8PPT - chains P and B of the 7 polymer chains in the assembly; structure by electron microscopy, 2.90 A resolution.

[Chain P]
Molecule: 18-nt DNA strand
Sequence (18 nucleotides; each row starts with the number of its first residue):
     1 CGCCGGGCCGAGCCGTGC
Metal / ion sites: Mg2+: DC18 (shared with 2 residues of chain A)

[Chain B]
Molecule: DP2
Source organism: Pyrococcus abyssi GE5
Sequence (1270 residues; numbered 1 to 1270; the number before each row is that of its first residue):
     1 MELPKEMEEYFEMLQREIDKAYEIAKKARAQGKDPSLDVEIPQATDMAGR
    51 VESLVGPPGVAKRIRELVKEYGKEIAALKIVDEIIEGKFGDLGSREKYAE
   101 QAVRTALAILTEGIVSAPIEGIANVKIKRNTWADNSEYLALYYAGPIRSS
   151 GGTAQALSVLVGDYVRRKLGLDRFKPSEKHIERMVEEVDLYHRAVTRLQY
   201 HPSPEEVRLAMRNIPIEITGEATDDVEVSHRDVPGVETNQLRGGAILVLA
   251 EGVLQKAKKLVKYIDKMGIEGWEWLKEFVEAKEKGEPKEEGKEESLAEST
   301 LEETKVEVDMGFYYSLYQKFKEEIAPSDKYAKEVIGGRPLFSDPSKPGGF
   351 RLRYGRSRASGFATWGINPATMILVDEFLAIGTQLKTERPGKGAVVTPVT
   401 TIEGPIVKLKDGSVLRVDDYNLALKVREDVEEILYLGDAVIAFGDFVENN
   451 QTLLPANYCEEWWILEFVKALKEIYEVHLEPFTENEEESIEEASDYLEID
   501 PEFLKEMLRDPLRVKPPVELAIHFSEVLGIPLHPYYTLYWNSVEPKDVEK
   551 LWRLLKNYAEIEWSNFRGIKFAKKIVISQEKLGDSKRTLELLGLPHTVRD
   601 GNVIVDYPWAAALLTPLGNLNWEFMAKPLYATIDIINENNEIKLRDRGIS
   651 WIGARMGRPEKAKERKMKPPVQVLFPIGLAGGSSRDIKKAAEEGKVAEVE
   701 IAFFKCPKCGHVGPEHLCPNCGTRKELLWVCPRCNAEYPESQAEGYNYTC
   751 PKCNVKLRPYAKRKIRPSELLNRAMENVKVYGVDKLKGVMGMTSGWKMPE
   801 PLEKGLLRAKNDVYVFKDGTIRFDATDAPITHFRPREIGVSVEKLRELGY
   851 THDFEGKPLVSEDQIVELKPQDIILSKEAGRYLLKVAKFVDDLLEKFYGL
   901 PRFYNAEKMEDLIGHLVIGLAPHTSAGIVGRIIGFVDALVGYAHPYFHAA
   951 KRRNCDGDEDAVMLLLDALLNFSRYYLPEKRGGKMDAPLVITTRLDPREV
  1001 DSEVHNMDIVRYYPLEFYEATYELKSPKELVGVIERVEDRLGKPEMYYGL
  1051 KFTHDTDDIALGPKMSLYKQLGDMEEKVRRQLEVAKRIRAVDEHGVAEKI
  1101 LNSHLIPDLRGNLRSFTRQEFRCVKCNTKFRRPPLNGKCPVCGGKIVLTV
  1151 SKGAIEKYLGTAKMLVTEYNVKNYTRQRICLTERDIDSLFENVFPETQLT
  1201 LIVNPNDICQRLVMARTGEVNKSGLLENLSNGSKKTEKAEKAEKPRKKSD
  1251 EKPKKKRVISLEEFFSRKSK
Disordered / not traced: 1, 284-307, 1217-1270
Metal / ion sites: Zn2+ site 1: Cys706, Cys709, Cys718, Cys721; Zn2+ site 2: Cys731, Cys734, Cys750, Cys753; Mg2+: Asp956, Asp958; Zn2+ site 3: Cys1123, Cys1126, Cys1139, Cys1142
From the paper describing this entry:
  - Mg2+ coordination: Asn954, Asp956, Asp958
  - mutagenesis - R1178A: unchanged catalytic activity on ssDNA
  - mutagenesis - R1178A: decreased catalytic activity on P/T substrates
  - mutagenesis - P1107A, R1114A: unchanged catalytic activity

[Interface between chain P and chain B]
Pairs across the interface - 21 pairs, chain P then chain B:
  DG10(P) - Pro670(B)  phosphate contact
  DG10(P) - Ser683(B)  sugar contact
  DA11(P) - Arg685(B)  salt bridge to the phosphate
  DA11(P) - Arg1122(B)  sugar contact
  DA11(P) - Asn1127(B)  hydrogen bond to the phosphate
  DG12(P) - Asn1127(B)  hydrogen bond to the phosphate
  DG12(P) - Lys1129(B)  salt bridge to the phosphate
  DG12(P) - Thr1149(B)  phosphate contact
  DC13(P) - Glu1120(B)  phosphate contact
  DC13(P) - Thr1149(B)  sugar contact
  DC14(P) - Pro1107(B)  phosphate contact
  DC14(P) - Asp1108(B)  sugar contact
  DC14(P) - Ser1115(B)  phosphate contact
  DG15(P) - Pro1107(B)  phosphate contact
  DG15(P) - Gly1111(B)  phosphate contact
  DG15(P) - Arg1114(B)  salt bridge to the phosphate
  DG15(P) - Arg1178(B)  base contact
  DT16(P) - Arg193(B)  hydrogen bond to the base
  DT16(P) - Arg1110(B)  phosphate contact
  DT16(P) - Arg1114(B)  salt bridge to the phosphate
  DG17(P) - Arg193(B)  base contact
Also at the interface, not in a pair above, chain B (22 interface residues in all): Pro669, Ser684, Ser1103, Ile1106, Asn1112, Val1150

[Overview]
8 residues of chain P face 22 of chain B across their interface; the contacts include 3 hydrogen bonds and 4
salt bridges. Among the polar pairs are DT16(P)-Arg193(B), DA11(P)-Asn1127(B) and DG12(P)-Asn1127(B). The
paper reports that R1178A of chain B reduces catalytic activity on P/T substrates; Mg2+ coordination by
Asn954(B), Asp956(B) and Asp958(B); 3 substitutions were tested in all.
Chain P is an 18-nt DNA strand and chain B is DP2 (Pyrococcus abyssi GE5); the structure, Pyrococcus abyssi
DNA polymerase D (PolD) in its editing mode bound to a primer/template substrate containing ..., was
determined by electron microscopy, deposited together with 8PPU and 8PPV.
